7USF - chains A and J of the 7 polymer chains in the assembly; structure by electron microscopy, 3.50 A resolution.

Chain A:
Name: Integrase
Source organism: Mouse mammary tumor virus
UniProtKB: O56220 (O56220_MMTV); residues 1-319 here correspond to UniProt positions 1437-1755 (UniProt number = residue number + 1436)
Amino-acid sequence (319 residues; row label = number of the first residue in the row):
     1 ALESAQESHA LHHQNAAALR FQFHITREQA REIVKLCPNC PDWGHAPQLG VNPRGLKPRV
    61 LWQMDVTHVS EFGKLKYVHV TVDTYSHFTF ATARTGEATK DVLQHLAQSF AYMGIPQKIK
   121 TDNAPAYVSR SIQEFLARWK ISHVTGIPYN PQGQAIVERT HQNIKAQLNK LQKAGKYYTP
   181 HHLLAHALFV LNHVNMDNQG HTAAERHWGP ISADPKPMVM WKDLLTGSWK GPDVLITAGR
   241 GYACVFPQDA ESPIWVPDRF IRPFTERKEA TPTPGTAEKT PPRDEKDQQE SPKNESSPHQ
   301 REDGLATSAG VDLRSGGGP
Not modelled in the structure: 266-319
Differences from the reference sequence: engineered mutation Ser252 (Thr1688 in O56220)
Metal / ion sites: Zn2+: His9, His13, Cys37, Cys40; Ca2+: Asp65, Asp122 (shared with DC21(J) of chain J)
Reported in the primary citation:
  - binding site for vDNA strand (non-transferred): Gln48, Val51, Pro53, Trp255
  - binding site for vDNA-tDNA strand (transferred) (chain J): Pro151, Gln152, Arg159, Gln162, Arg240
  - catalytic residues: Asp65, Asp122, Glu158
  - self-association interface (contacts with another copy of this molecule); pairs are residue here / residue on that copy: Asp223-Arg240 (salt bridge)
  - mutagenesis - R27A/R31A: abolished catalytic activity
  - mutagenesis - R159E, W255A: abolished catalytic activity on strand transfer
  - mutagenesis - P125T, Y149G, D223A, D223R: decreased catalytic activity on c.i.
  - mutagenesis - D223A (30- to 40-fold), D223R (30- to 40-fold): increased catalytic activity on h.s. integration
  - mutagenesis - P125D, P125T, Y149G, D223R, W255A: decreased catalytic activity (3'-processing)
  - mutagenesis - R159E: abolished catalytic activity (3'-processing)

Chain J:
Molecule: vDNA-tDNA strand (transferred)
Sequence (42 nucleotides; row label = number of the first residue in the row):
     1 CAGGTCGGCC GACTGCGGCA CTCGAGCTAC TTCCCTGTTT AG
Not modelled in the structure: 41-42
Metal / ion sites: Ca2+: DC21 (shared with Asp65(A), Asp122(A) of chain A)

Chain A / chain J interface:
Pairs across the interface (17):
  Asp65(A) with DC21(J), phosphate contact
  Thr67(A) with DA20(J), hydrogen bond to the phosphate
  His68(A) with DC21(J), hydrogen bond to the phosphate; DT22(J), sugar contact
  Pro151(A) with DA20(J), base contact
  Gln152(A) with DA20(J), base contact
  Glu158(A) with DC19(J), base contact; DA20(J), phosphate contact
  Arg159(A) with DG17(J), base contact; DG18(J), base contact
  Gln162(A) with DG18(J), hydrogen bond to the base; DC19(J), sugar contact
  Lys165(A) with DA20(J), salt bridge to the phosphate
  Gln199(A) with DA12(J), phosphate contact
  Arg240(A) with DT14(J), base contact; DG15(J), base contact; DC16(J), base contact
Other interface residues (no listed pair), chain A (13 interface residues in all): Val66, Ser70
Other interface residues (no listed pair), chain J (11 interface residues in all): DC23

Overview:
The interface between chain A and chain J involves 13 residues on one side and 11 on the other; the contacts
include 3 hydrogen bonds and 1 salt bridge. Polar pairs include Gln162(A)-DG18(J), Thr67(A)-DA20(J) and
His68(A)-DC21(J). The paper reports catalytic residues Asp65(A), Asp122(A) and Glu158(A); P125D, P125T and
Y149G of chain A, among others, reduce catalytic activity (3'-processing); 8 substitutions were tested in all.
Here chain A is Integrase (Mouse mammary tumor virus) and chain J is vDNA-tDNA strand (transferred). Entry
7USF (Mouse mammary tumor virus strand transfer complex intasome) was determined by electron microscopy
together with 7UT1 from the same study.
